PDB entry 8T1B | electron microscopy, 3.00 A resolution | chains A and D of the 4 polymer chains in the assembly

[Chain A (and D)]
Molecule: Transient receptor potential cation channel subfamily V member 4/Enhanced green fluorescent protein chimera
Organism: Homo sapiens
Notes: chain D of this document is another copy of the same molecule, construct and numbering; everything in this record applies to it too
Reference sequence: chimeric construct of Q9HBA0, C5MKY7: residues 1-871 from Q9HBA0 (TRPV4_HUMAN) positions 1-871 (same numbers); residues 882-1119 from C5MKY7 positions 2-239 (UniProt number = residue number - 880)
Chain sequence (1132 residues; numbered 1 to 1132; the number before each row is that of its first residue):
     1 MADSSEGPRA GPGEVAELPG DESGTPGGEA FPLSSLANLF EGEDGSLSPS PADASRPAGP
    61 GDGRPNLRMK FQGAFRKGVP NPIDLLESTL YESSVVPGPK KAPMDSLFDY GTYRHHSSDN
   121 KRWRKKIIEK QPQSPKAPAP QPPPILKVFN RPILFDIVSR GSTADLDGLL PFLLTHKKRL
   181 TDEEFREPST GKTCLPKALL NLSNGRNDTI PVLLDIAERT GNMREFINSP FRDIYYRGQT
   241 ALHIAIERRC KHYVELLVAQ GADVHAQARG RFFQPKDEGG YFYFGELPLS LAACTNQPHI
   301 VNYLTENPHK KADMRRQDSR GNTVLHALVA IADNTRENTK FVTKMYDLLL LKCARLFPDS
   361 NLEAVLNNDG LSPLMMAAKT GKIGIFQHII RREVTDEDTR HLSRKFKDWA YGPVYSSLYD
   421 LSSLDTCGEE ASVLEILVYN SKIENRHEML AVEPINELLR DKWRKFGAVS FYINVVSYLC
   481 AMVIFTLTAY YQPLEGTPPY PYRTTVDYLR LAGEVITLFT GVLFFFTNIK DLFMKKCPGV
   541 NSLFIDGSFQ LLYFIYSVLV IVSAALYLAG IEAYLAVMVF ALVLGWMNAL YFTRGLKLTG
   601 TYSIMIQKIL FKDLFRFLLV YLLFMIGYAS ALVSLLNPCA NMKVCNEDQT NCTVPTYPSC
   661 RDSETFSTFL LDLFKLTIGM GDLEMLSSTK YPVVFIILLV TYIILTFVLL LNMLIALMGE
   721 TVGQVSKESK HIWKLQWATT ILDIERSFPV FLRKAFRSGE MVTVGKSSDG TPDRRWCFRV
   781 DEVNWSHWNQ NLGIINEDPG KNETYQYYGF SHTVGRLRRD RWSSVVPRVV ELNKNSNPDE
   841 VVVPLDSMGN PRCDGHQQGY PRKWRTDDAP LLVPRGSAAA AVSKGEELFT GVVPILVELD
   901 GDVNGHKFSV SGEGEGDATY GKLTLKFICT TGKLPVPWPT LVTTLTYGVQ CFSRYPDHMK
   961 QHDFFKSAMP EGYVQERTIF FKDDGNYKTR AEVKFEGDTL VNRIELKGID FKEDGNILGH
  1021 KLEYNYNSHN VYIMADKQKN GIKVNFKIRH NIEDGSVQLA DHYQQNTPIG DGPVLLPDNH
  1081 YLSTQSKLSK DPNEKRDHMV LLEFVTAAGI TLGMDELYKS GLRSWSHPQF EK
Not modelled in the structure: 1-147, 642-653, 804-1132
Differences from the reference sequence: linker (872-881); engineered mutation Lys1087 (Ala207 in C5MKY7); expression tag (1120-1132)
Disulfides: Cys639-Cys660
Residues lining bound ligands:
  - 9ZR ([(2R)-2-[(Z)-hexadec-9-enoyl]oxy-3-[oxidanyl-[2-(trimethyl-$l4-azanyl)ethoxy]phosphoryl]oxy-propyl] (Z)-docos-13-enoate), molecule 1: Trp463, Arg464, Ala468, Val469, Tyr472, Ile473, Val475, Val476, Ser477
  - 9ZR, molecule 2: Arg464, Lys465, Phe466, Val469, Ser470, Asn474, Asp743, Ile744, Ser747, Phe748, Leu752, Phe756
  - 9ZR, molecule 3: Val469, Ile473, Asn474, Ser477, Tyr478, Cys480, Ala481, Ile516, Phe519, Thr520, Phe524, Thr527, Asn528, Asp546, Tyr553, Tyr591, Phe592
  - 9ZR, molecule 4: Val475, Ala589, Phe592, Thr593, Leu596, Lys597, Leu598
  - 9ZR, molecule 5: Val476, Leu479, Cys480, Thr486, Leu487, Tyr490, Tyr491, Trp586
  - 9ZR, molecule 6: Phe485, Tyr502, Leu511, Glu514, Thr517, Val560, Ser563, Ala564, Tyr567, Leu568, Met578
  - 9ZR, molecule 7: Phe525, Phe554, Val558, Ile561, Val562, Ala565, Leu566, Ala569, Ile571
  - 9ZR, molecule 8: Asn541, Leu551, Ile555
  - 9ZR, molecule 9: Ile555, Val558, Leu559, Val562, Leu566, Gly570, Ile571, Glu572, Ala573, Ala576, Val577, Phe580, Val583, Leu584, Met587
  - 9ZR, molecule 10: Phe611, Lys612, Phe615, Leu619
  - 9ZR, molecule 11: Leu622, Leu623, Ile626, Pro638, Arg661, Asp662, Ser663, Phe666
  - 9ZR, molecule 12: Tyr628, Lys690, Tyr691, Thr701, Leu705
  - 9ZR, molecule 13: Pro692, Val693, Val694, Ile697, Thr701, Ile704, Leu705
  - YJ0 ((2R)-2-{[(4-O-hexopyranosyl-beta-D-glucopyranosyl)oxy]methyl}-4-{[(25R)-5beta,14beta,17beta-spirostan-3beta-yl]oxy}butyl 4-O-alpha-D-glucopyranosyl-beta-D-glucopyranoside), molecule 1: Leu618, Leu622, Met625, Ser667, Thr668, Leu671, Lys675
  - YJ0, molecule 2: Leu622, Phe666, Ser667, Leu670
  - YJ0, molecule 3: Leu683, Glu684, Met685, Leu686, Ser687, Pro692, Val693, Ile696, Val700, Ile704
Curated features (UniProtKB/Swiss-Prot):
  - region: His812 to Glu831 (Interaction with calmodulin and ITPR3)
  - motif: Gly679 to Asp682 (Selectivity filter)
  - binding site (ATP): Lys192, Lys197, Asn201, Tyr236 to Gln239, Arg248
  - binding site (a 1,2-diacyl-sn-glycero-3-phospho-(1D-myo-inositol-4,5-bisphosphate)): Arg249 to Lys251, Asn296 to His299, Lys344
  - binding site (Ca(2+)): Asp682
  - modified residue: Tyr110 (Phosphotyrosine), Tyr253 (Phosphotyrosine), Tyr805 (Phosphotyrosine), Ser824 (Phosphoserine)
What the authors report for this chain:
  - mutagenesis - R316A: increased signaling

[How chain A and chain D interact]
Pairs across the interface - 118 pairs, chain A then chain D:
  Lys192(A) - Asp798(D)  salt bridge
  Lys197(A) - Glu797(D)  salt bridge
  Leu200(A) - Glu797(D)
  Leu200(A) - Asp798(D)
  Asn201(A) - Glu797(D)  hydrogen bond
  Tyr235(A) - Pro799(D)
  Tyr235(A) - Gly800(D)  hydrogen bond (side chain-backbone)
  Tyr235(A) - Lys801(D)
  Tyr235(A) - Asn802(D)
  Tyr236(A) - Asp798(D)  hydrogen bond (side chain-backbone)
  Tyr236(A) - Pro799(D)  hydrogen bond (side chain-backbone)
  Tyr236(A) - Gly800(D)
  Glu247(A) - Tyr411(D)
  Arg248(A) - Asn791(D)
  Arg248(A) - Ile794(D)
  Arg249(A) - Trp788(D)
  Phe272(A) - Tyr411(D)  hydrophobic
  Phe272(A) - Pro799(D)
  Phe272(A) - Gly800(D)
  Phe273(A) - Tyr411(D)
  Tyr281(A) - Trp409(D)  hydrophobic
  Tyr281(A) - Asp781(D)
  Tyr281(A) - Gly800(D)  hydrogen bond (side chain-backbone)
  Tyr281(A) - Lys801(D)
  Phe282(A) - Tyr411(D)  hydrophobic
  Phe282(A) - Pro413(D)  hydrophobic
  Phe282(A) - Val414(D)  hydrophobic
  Phe284(A) - Tyr411(D)
  Leu291(A) - Tyr411(D)
  Thr295(A) - Trp788(D)
  Asn296(A) - Trp788(D)
  Ile331(A) - Trp785(D)
  Asp333(A) - Trp785(D)
  Asn338(A) - Trp785(D)
  Phe341(A) - Trp785(D)
  Arg616(A) - Leu598(D)  hydrogen bond (side chain-backbone)
  Arg616(A) - Thr601(D)
  Arg616(A) - Tyr602(D)
  Arg616(A) - Met605(D)
  Phe617(A) - Tyr602(D)
  Leu619(A) - Thr599(D)
  Val620(A) - Tyr602(D)  hydrophobic
  Leu623(A) - Trp586(D)
  Leu623(A) - Ala589(D)  hydrophobic
  Leu623(A) - Leu590(D)  hydrophobic
  Phe624(A) - Met587(D)  hydrophobic
  Ile626(A) - Trp586(D)  hydrophobic
  Gly627(A) - Leu582(D)
  Gly627(A) - Val583(D)
  Gly627(A) - Trp586(D)
  Tyr628(A) - Val583(D)  hydrophobic
  Tyr628(A) - Met587(D)
  Ser630(A) - Thr486(D)
  Ser630(A) - Leu582(D)
  Ala631(A) - Val579(D)
  Ala631(A) - Leu582(D)
  Ala631(A) - Val583(D)  hydrophobic
  Val633(A) - Tyr490(D)  hydrophobic
  Ser634(A) - Ala489(D)  hydrogen bond (side chain-backbone)
  Ser634(A) - Tyr490(D)
  Ser634(A) - Leu494(D)
  Ser634(A) - Leu575(D)
  Leu635(A) - Leu575(D)  hydrophobic
  Leu635(A) - Val579(D)  hydrophobic
  Leu636(A) - Leu494(D)
  Asn637(A) - Leu494(D)
  Pro638(A) - Leu494(D)
  Asn641(A) - Glu495(D)
  Arg661(A) - Tyr490(D)
  Arg661(A) - Gln492(D)
  Arg661(A) - Leu494(D)
  Ser663(A) - Tyr490(D)
  Leu676(A) - Met680(D)
  Gly679(A) - Met680(D)
  Gly681(A) - Met680(D)
  Asp682(A) - Met680(D)
  Leu683(A) - Leu671(D)  hydrophobic
  Leu683(A) - Lys675(D)
  Leu683(A) - Met680(D)  hydrophobic
  Lys690(A) - Glu572(D)  salt bridge
  Tyr691(A) - Glu572(D)  hydrogen bond (side chain-backbone)
  Tyr691(A) - Ala573(D)  hydrogen bond (side chain-backbone)
  Val694(A) - Phe580(D)  hydrophobic
  Ile696(A) - Leu671(D)  hydrophobic
  Leu698(A) - Val579(D)  hydrophobic
  Leu698(A) - Phe580(D)  hydrophobic
  Ile703(A) - Phe674(D)  hydrophobic
  Ile703(A) - Ile678(D)  hydrophobic
  Ile704(A) - Leu614(D)
  Ile704(A) - Phe674(D)  hydrophobic
  Leu705(A) - Leu610(D)  hydrophobic
  Phe707(A) - Ile678(D)
  Phe707(A) - Leu711(D)  hydrophobic
  Val708(A) - Leu614(D)  hydrophobic
  Val708(A) - Phe617(D)  hydrophobic
  Val708(A) - Ile678(D)  hydrophobic
  Val708(A) - Leu714(D)
  Val708(A) - Met718(D)
  Leu709(A) - Ile609(D)  hydrophobic
  Leu709(A) - Leu614(D)  hydrophobic
  Leu709(A) - Met718(D)
  Leu710(A) - Tyr602(D)
  Leu710(A) - Ile606(D)  hydrophobic
  Asn712(A) - Leu711(D)
  Asn712(A) - Ile715(D)
  Asn712(A) - Met718(D)
  Met713(A) - Met605(D)  hydrophobic
  Met713(A) - Ile606(D)
  Met713(A) - Met718(D)  hydrogen bond (backbone-side chain)
  Ile715(A) - Ile715(D)  hydrophobic
  Ala716(A) - Met718(D)  hydrophobic
  Ala716(A) - Gly719(D)
  Ala716(A) - Val722(D)
  Leu717(A) - Tyr602(D)  hydrophobic
  Leu717(A) - Met605(D)  hydrophobic
  Leu717(A) - Val722(D)  hydrophobic
  Glu720(A) - Val722(D)
  Glu720(A) - Gly723(D)
Also at the interface, not in a pair above, chain A (70 interface residues in all): Gln239, His243, Lys276, Phe611, Ile697, Val700
Also at the interface, not in a pair above, chain D (59 interface residues in all): Ala410, Gly412, Ala576, Thr593, Ser726

[In short]
70 residues of chain A and 59 residues of chain D are in contact; the contacts include 10 hydrogen bonds and 3
salt bridges. Polar pairs include Lys192(A)-Asp798(D), Lys197(A)-Glu797(D) and Lys690(A)-Glu572(D). Chain A
binds 13 copies of compound 9ZR and 3 copies of compound YJ0. From the paper: R316A of chain A increases
signaling.
Chain A and chain D are both Transient receptor potential cation channel subfamily V member 4/Enhanced green
fluorescent protein chimera (Homo sapiens); the structure, Cryo-EM structure of full-length human TRPV4 in apo
state, was determined by electron microscopy (same publication as 8T1C, 8T1D, 8T1E and 8T1F).
